Entry 9GJP (electron microscopy, 3.40 A resolution); this record covers chains 2 and 5 of the 15 polymer chains in the assembly.

[Chain 2]
Name: DNA replication licensing factor MCM2
From: Saccharomyces cerevisiae
Notes: EC 3.6.4.12
UniProtKB: P29469 (MCM2_YEAST); residues 1-868 here = UniProt positions 1-868
Amino-acid sequence (868 residues; each row starts with the number of its first residue):
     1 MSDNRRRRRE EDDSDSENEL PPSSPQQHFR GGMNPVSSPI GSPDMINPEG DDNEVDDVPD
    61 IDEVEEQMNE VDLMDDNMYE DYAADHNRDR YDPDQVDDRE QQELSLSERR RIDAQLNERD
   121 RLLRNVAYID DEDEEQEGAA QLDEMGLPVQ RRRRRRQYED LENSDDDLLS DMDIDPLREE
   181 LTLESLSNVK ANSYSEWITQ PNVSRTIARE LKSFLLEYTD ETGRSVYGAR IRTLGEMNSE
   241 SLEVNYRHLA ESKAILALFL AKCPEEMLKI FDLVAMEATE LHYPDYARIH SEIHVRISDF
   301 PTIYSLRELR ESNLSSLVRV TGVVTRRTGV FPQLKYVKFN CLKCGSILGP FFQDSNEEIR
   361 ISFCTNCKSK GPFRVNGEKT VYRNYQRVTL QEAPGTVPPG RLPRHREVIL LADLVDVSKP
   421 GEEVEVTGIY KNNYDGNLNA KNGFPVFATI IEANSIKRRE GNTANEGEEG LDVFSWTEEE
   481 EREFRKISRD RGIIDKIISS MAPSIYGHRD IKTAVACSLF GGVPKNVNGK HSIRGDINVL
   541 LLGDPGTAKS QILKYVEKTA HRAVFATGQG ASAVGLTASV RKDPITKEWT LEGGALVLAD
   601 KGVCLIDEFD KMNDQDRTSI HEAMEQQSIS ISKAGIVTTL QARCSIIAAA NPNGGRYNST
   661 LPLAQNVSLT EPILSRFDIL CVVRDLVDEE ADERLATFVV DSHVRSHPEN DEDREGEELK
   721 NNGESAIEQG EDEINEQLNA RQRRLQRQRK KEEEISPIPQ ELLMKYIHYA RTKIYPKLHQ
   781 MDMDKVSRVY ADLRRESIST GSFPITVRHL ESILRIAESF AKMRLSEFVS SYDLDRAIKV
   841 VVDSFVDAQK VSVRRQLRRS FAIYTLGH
Disordered / not traced: 1-182, 459-474, 710-738, 865-868
Bound ions: Zn2+: Cys341, Cys344, Cys364, Cys367
Small-molecule neighbours:
  - ADP (adenosine-5'-diphosphate), molecule 1: Ser504, Ile505, Tyr506, His508, Asp544, Pro545, Gly546, Thr547, Ala548, Lys549, Ser550, Gln551, Leu695, Val699
  - ADP, molecule 2: Ile533, Glu625, Ser675, Arg676, Val807, Arg808, Glu811
Curated features (UniProtKB/Swiss-Prot):
  - zinc finger: Cys341 to Cys367 (C4-type)
  - motif: Ser675 to Asp678 (Arginine finger)
  - binding site (ATP): Gly543 to Ser550
  - modified residue (Phosphoserine): Ser14, Ser16, Ser23, Ser164, Ser170
  - natural variant: Glu392 (E392K: In allele MCM2-1)
  - mutagenesis: Cys364 (C364Y/F/S/H: Loss of activity), Cys367 (C367Y/F/S/H: Loss of activity), Lys549 (K549A: Reduces MCM2-7 complex helicase activity. Abolishes MCM2-7 complex helicase activity; when associated with MCM5 A-422. Reduces MCM2-7 complex helicase activity; when associated with MCM3 A-415), Arg676 (R676A: Loss of MCM2-7 complex helicase activity)

[Chain 5]
Name: Minichromosome maintenance protein 5
From: Saccharomyces cerevisiae
Notes: EC 3.6.4.12
UniProtKB: P29496 (MCM5_YEAST); numbering as in UniProt (aligned over 1-775)
Amino-acid sequence (775 residues; numbered 1 to 775; the number before each row is that of its first residue):
     1 MSFDRPEIYS APVLQGESPN DDDNTEIIKS FKNFILEFRL DSQFIYRDQL RNNILVKNYS
    61 LTVNMEHLIG YNEDIYKKLS DEPSDIIPLF ETAITQVAKR ISILSRAQSA NNNDKDPENT
   121 SMDTDSLLLN SLPTFQLILN SNANQIPLRD LDSEHVSKIV RLSGIIISTS VLSSRATYLS
   181 IMCRNCRHTT SITINNFNSI TGNTVSLPRS CLSTIESESS MANESNIGDE STKKNCGPDP
   241 YIIIHESSKF IDQQFLKLQE IPELVPVGEM PRNLTMTCDR YLTNKVIPGT RVTIVGIYSI
   301 YNSKNGAGSG RSGGGNGGSG VAIRTPYIKI LGIQSDVETS SIWNSVTMFT EEEEEEFLQL
   361 SRNPKLYEIL TNSIAPSIFG NEDIKKAIVC LLMGGSKKIL PDGMRLRGDI NVLLLGDPGT
   421 AKSQLLKFVE KVSPIAVYTS GKGSSAAGLT ASVQRDPMTR EFYLEGGAMV LADGGVVCID
   481 EFDKMRDEDR VAIHEAMEQQ TISIAKAGIT TVLNSRTSVL AAANPIYGRY DDLKSPGDNI
   541 DFQTTILSAF DMIFIVKDDH NEERDISIAN HVINIHTGNA NAMQNQQEEN GSEISIEKMK
   601 RYITYCRLKC APRLSPQAAE KLSSNFVTIR KQLLINELES TERSSIPITI RQLEAIIRIT
   661 ESLAKLELSP IAQERHVDEA IRLFQASTMD AASQDPIGGL NQASGTSLSE IRRFEQELKR
   721 RLPIGWSTSY QTLRREFVDT HRFSQLALDK ALYALEKHET IQLRHQGQNI YRSGV
Disordered / not traced: 1-22, 107-132, 194-203, 214-235, 304-319, 336-348, 634-647, 692-705
Differences from the reference sequence: engineered mutation Ala549 (Arg in P29496)
Bound ions: Zn2+: Cys183, Cys186, Cys211, Cys236
Small-molecule neighbours: ADP (adenosine-5'-diphosphate): Ser377, Ile378, Phe379, Asn381, Asp417, Pro418, Gly419, Thr420, Ala421, Lys422, Ser423, Gln424
Curated features (UniProtKB/Swiss-Prot):
  - motif: Ser548, Phe550, Asp551 (Arginine finger)
  - binding site (ATP): Gly416 to Ser423
  - mutagenesis: Lys422 (K422A: Loss of MCM2-7 complex helicase activity)

[Interface between chain 2 and chain 5]
Contacting residue pairs (108):
  Arg327(2) - Gly268(5)  hydrogen bond (side chain-backbone)
  Arg327(2) - Glu269(5)  salt bridge
  Val330(2) - Arg272(5)
  Phe331(2) - Ile323(5)  hydrophobic
  Phe331(2) - Pro326(5)
  Pro332(2) - Ile300(5)  hydrophobic
  Pro332(2) - Arg324(5)
  Gln333(2) - Ile323(5)
  Ser355(2) - Val321(5)
  Glu357(2) - Val321(5)
  Glu358(2) - Val321(5)
  Glu358(2) - Arg324(5)  salt bridge
  Tyr382(2) - Ser153(5)
  Tyr382(2) - Val156(5)  hydrophobic
  Tyr382(2) - Ile300(5)
  Arg383(2) - Ser153(5)
  Asn384(2) - Asp152(5)
  Asn384(2) - Ser153(5)  hydrogen bond (side chain-backbone)
  Tyr385(2) - Ile323(5)  hydrophobic
  Asp416(2) - Arg149(5)  salt bridge
  Asp416(2) - Arg272(5)  salt bridge
  Lys419(2) - Val267(5)  hydrogen bond (side chain-backbone)
  Lys419(2) - Gly268(5)
  Pro420(2) - Gly268(5)
  Lys525(2) - His576(5)  hydrogen bond
  Val527(2) - Ile575(5)  hydrophobic
  Asn528(2) - Asn581(5)  hydrogen bond (backbone-side chain)
  Asn528(2) - Gln584(5)  hydrogen bond
  Lys530(2) - Glu588(5)  salt bridge
  Lys530(2) - Glu593(5)  salt bridge
  His531(2) - Ser377(5)
  His531(2) - Gln424(5)
  Ser532(2) - Gln424(5)  hydrogen bond (backbone-side chain)
  Ala573(2) - Lys442(5)
  Ile585(2) - Gly320(5)
  Lys587(2) - Pro457(5)
  Glu588(2) - Asn273(5)  hydrogen bond
  Trp589(2) - Gln454(5)  hydrogen bond
  Asp614(2) - Lys484(5)  salt bridge
  Gln615(2) - Lys442(5)  hydrogen bond
  Gln615(2) - Arg486(5)
  Thr618(2) - Lys442(5)
  Thr618(2) - Lys484(5)
  Ser619(2) - Lys442(5)
  Glu622(2) - Tyr438(5)
  Glu622(2) - Ser440(5)
  Glu625(2) - Ser423(5)  hydrogen bond
  Glu625(2) - Asp480(5)
  Gln626(2) - Ser423(5)
  Gln626(2) - Lys427(5)  hydrogen bond
  Gln626(2) - Tyr438(5)
  Ser630(2) - Tyr438(5)
  Ser630(2) - Thr439(5)
  Ser630(2) - Ser440(5)
  Ser630(2) - Gly443(5)
  Ile631(2) - Gly443(5)
  Ser632(2) - Thr439(5)
  Ser632(2) - Gly443(5)  hydrogen bond (backbone-backbone)
  Ser632(2) - Ser444(5)
  Ser632(2) - Ser445(5)  hydrogen bond (backbone-backbone)
  Ser632(2) - Gly448(5)  hydrogen bond (side chain-backbone)
  Ser632(2) - Leu449(5)
  Ser632(2) - Ala468(5)
  Val637(2) - Val437(5)  hydrophobic
  Val637(2) - Ala468(5)  hydrophobic
  Val637(2) - Leu471(5)  hydrophobic
  Thr638(2) - Glu269(5)  hydrogen bond (side chain-backbone)
  Thr639(2) - Val267(5)
  Thr639(2) - Gly268(5)  hydrogen bond (backbone-backbone)
  Gln641(2) - Val267(5)
  Thr670(2) - Tyr527(5)
  Thr670(2) - Gly528(5)  hydrogen bond (side chain-backbone)
  Glu671(2) - Arg529(5)
  Pro672(2) - Pro418(5)  hydrophobic
  Pro672(2) - Asn524(5)
  Pro672(2) - Gly528(5)
  Ser675(2) - Pro418(5)
  Leu778(2) - His576(5)
  Leu778(2) - Thr577(5)
  Gln780(2) - Ile573(5)
  Gln780(2) - Asn574(5)  hydrogen bond
  Gln780(2) - Thr577(5)
  Met783(2) - Asn570(5)
  Met783(2) - Ile573(5)  hydrophobic
  Met783(2) - Asn574(5)
  Ser787(2) - Ile566(5)
  Ser787(2) - Ala569(5)
  Ser787(2) - Asn570(5)  hydrogen bond
  Arg788(2) - Ile566(5)
  Tyr790(2) - Asp565(5)
  Ala791(2) - Glu562(5)
  Ala791(2) - Ile566(5)  hydrophobic
  Arg794(2) - Asp558(5)  salt bridge
  Arg794(2) - Asp559(5)
  Arg794(2) - His560(5)
  Arg794(2) - Arg564(5)
  Arg794(2) - Asp565(5)  salt bridge
  Arg795(2) - Glu562(5)  salt bridge
  Ser797(2) - His560(5)  hydrogen bond (backbone-side chain)
  Ile798(2) - His560(5)
  Thr806(2) - Pro418(5)
  Thr806(2) - Gly419(5)
  Thr806(2) - Asp558(5)
  Arg808(2) - Gly419(5)
  Leu810(2) - Ala569(5)  hydrophobic
  Leu810(2) - Val572(5)  hydrophobic
  Leu814(2) - Ile573(5)  hydrophobic
  Leu814(2) - His576(5)
Also at the interface, not in a pair above, chain 2 (77 interface residues in all): Leu334, Gln353, Asn356, Asn433, Thr586, His621, Ser628, Lys633, Ala634, Gly635, Ile636, Leu640, Arg676, His779, Val786, Ser799, Ile805, Val807
Also at the interface, not in a pair above, chain 5 (79 interface residues in all): Met270, Pro271, Tyr298, Ala322, Pro376, Lys422, Phe428, Met458, Glu465, Gly467, Glu481, Ile568, Asn579, Asn585, Ile594, Ile596, His765, Gln766

[Overview]
77 residues of chain 2 face 79 of chain 5 across their interface; the contacts include 21 hydrogen bonds and
10 salt bridges. Polar pairs include Arg327(2)-Glu269(5), Glu358(2)-Arg324(5) and Asp416(2)-Arg149(5). One ADP
molecule is bound between chain 2 and chain 5.
Chain 2 is DNA replication licensing factor MCM2 and chain 5 is Minichromosome maintenance protein 5, both
from Saccharomyces cerevisiae; the structure, OCCM maturation intermediate stalled with an Arginine Finger
mutation in Mcm5: Conformer 2, was determined by electron microscopy together with 9GJW and 9GM5 from the same
study.
